Entry 3NY1 (X-ray diffraction, 2.08 A resolution); this record covers chain A.

== Chain A ==
Name: E3 ubiquitin-protein ligase UBR1
Organism: Homo sapiens
Notes: EC 6.3.2.19; fragment: ubr-box
UniProtKB: Q8IWV7 (UBR1_HUMAN); residue numbers follow UniProt; this construct covers 97-168
Chain sequence (77 residues; numbered 92 to 168; the number before each row is that of its first residue):
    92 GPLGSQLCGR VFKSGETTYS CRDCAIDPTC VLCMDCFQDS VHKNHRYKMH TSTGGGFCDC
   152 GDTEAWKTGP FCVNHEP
Not modelled in the structure: 92-94, 168
Sequence notes: expression tag (92-96)
UniProt features mapped onto this chain:
  - zinc finger: Q97 to P168 (UBR-type)
  - binding site (Zn(2+)): C99, C112, C115, C124, C127, H133, H136, C149, C151, C163, H166
  - binding site (a peptide): F148, D150, D153
  - natural variant: V122 (V122L: In JBS), C127 (C127F: In JBS), H136 (H136R: In JBS), H166 (H166R: In JBS)
Ion coordination: Zn2+ site 1: C99, C124, C127, C149; Zn2+ site 2: C112, C115, H133, H136; Zn2+ site 3: C127, C151, C163, H166

== Summary ==
C99, C124, C127 and C149 form the Zn2+ site 1. The Zn2+ site 3 is built by C127, C151, C163 and H166. Curated
annotation (UniProt) lists 11 Zn2+-binding residues and 3 peptide-binding residues.
Chain A is E3 ubiquitin-protein ligase UBR1 (Homo sapiens); the structure, Structure of the ubr-box of the
UBR1 ubiquitin ligase, was determined by X-ray diffraction together with 3NY2 and 3NY3 from the same study.
